3ZL1 - chain A; structure by X-ray diffraction, 1.55 A resolution.

== Chain A ==
Molecule: Protein fimh
From: Escherichia coli
Notes: fragment: lectin domain or receptor binding domain, residues 22-179
Reference sequence: P08191 (FIMH_ECOLI); residues 1-158 here correspond to UniProt positions 22-179 (UniProt number = residue number + 21)
Sequence (158 residues; numbered 1 to 158; the number before each row is that of its first residue):
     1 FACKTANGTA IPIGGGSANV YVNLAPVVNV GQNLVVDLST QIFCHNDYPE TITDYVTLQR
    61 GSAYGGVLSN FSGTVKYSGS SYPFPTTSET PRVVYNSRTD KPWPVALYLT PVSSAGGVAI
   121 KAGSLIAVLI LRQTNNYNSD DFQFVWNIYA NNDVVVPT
Cystine bridges: Cys-3/Cys-44
Small-molecule neighbours: FimH (BWG; N-{5-[(1R)-1-hydroxyethyl]-1,3-thiazol-2-yl}-alpha-D-mannopyranosylamine): Phe-1, Ile-13, Asn-46, Asp-47, Tyr-48, Ile-52, Asp-54, Gln-133, Asn-135, Tyr-137, Asp-140, Phe-142

== Summary ==
Bound to chain A: FimH.
Chain A is Protein fimh (Escherichia coli); the structure, A thiazolyl-mannoside bound to FimH, monoclinic
space group, was determined by X-ray diffraction, deposited together with 3ZL2.
